1F9E - chains A and C of the 6 polymer chains in the assembly; structure by X-ray diffraction, 2.90 A resolution.

== Chain A (and C) ==
Molecule: Caspase-8 subunit p18
Organism: Homo sapiens
Notes: chain C of this document is another copy of the same molecule, construct and numbering; everything in this record applies to it too
Reference sequence: Q14790 (CASP8_HUMAN); the construct lacks a stretch of the UniProt sequence and is renumbered around it, so the offset changes along the chain: 149-157 = UniProt 222-230; 160-175 = UniProt 231-246; 176-222 = UniProt 257-303; 224-248 = UniProt 304-328; 1 more segments
Amino-acid sequence (153 residues; row label = number of the first residue in the row; note: 8 numbers in that range are skipped by the numbering (no residue carries them; nothing is unmodelled there); a row labelled like 175A-175J holds insertion residues (175A, then the next letters in order)):
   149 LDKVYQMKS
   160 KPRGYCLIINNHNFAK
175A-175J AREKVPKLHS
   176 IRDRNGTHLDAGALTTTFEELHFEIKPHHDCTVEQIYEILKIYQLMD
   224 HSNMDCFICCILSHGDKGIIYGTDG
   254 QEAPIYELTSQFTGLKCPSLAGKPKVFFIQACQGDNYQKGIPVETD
Construct notes: variant His204 (Asp285 in Q14790)

== Interface between chain A and chain C ==
Residue-residue contacts (10):
  Lys151(A) - Asp299(C)
  Gly267(A) - Ile294(C)
  Leu268(A) - Ile294(C)  hydrophobic
  Ala274(A) - Ile294(C)  hydrophobic
  Ala274(A) - Val296(C)  hydrophobic
  Ile294(A) - Gly267(C)
  Ile294(A) - Leu268(C)  hydrophobic
  Ile294(A) - Ala274(C)  hydrophobic
  Val296(A) - Ala274(C)  hydrophobic
  Asp299(A) - Lys151(C)
Other interface residues (no listed pair), chain A (10 interface residues in all): Gly275, Lys292, Pro295
Other interface residues (no listed pair), chain C (10 interface residues in all): Gly275, Lys292, Pro295

== Summary ==
Chain A and chain C each contribute 10 residues to their interface.
Both chains are Caspase-8 subunit p18 (Homo sapiens). Entry 1F9E (Caspase-8 specificity probed at subsite S4:
crystal structure of the caspase-8-Z-devd-cho) was determined by X-ray diffraction.
